Entry 6UQ3 (X-ray diffraction, 3.47 A resolution); this record covers chains C and K of the 13 polymer chains in the assembly.

# Chain C
Molecule: DNA-directed RNA polymerase II subunit RPB3
From: Saccharomyces cerevisiae (strain ATCC 204508 / S288c)
Reference sequence: P16370 (RPB3_YEAST); numbering as in UniProt (aligned over 1-318)
Amino-acid sequence (318 residues; numbered 1 to 318; the number before each row is that of its first residue):
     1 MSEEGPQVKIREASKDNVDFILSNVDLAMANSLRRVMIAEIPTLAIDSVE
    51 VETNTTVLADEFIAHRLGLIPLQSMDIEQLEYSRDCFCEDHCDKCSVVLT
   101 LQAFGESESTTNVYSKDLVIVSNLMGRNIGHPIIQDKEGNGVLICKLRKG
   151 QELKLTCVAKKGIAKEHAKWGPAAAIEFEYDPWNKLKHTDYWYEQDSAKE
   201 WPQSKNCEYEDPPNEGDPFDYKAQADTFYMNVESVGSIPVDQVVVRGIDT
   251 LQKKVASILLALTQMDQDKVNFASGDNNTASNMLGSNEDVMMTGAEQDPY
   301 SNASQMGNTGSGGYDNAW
Unresolved in the structure: 1, 269-318
Metal / ion sites: Zn2+: Cys86, Cys88, Cys92, Cys95
Curated features (UniProtKB/Swiss-Prot):
  - binding site (Zn(2+)): Cys86, Cys88, Cys92, Cys95
  - modified residue: Ser2 (N-acetylserine)

# Chain K
Molecule: DNA-directed RNA polymerase II subunit RPB11
From: Saccharomyces cerevisiae (strain ATCC 204508 / S288c)
Reference sequence: P38902 (RPB11_YEAST); numbering as in UniProt (aligned over 1-120)
Amino-acid sequence (120 residues; numbered 1 to 120; the number before each row is that of its first residue):
     1 MNAPDRFELFLLGEGESKLKIDPDTKAPNAVVITFEKEDHTLGNLIRAEL
    51 LNDRKVLFAAYKVEHPFFARFKLRIQTTEGYDPKDALKNACNSIINKLGA
   101 LKTNFETEWNLQTLAADDAF
Unresolved in the structure: 115-120

# Interface between chain C and chain K
Contacting residue pairs (63):
  Ser2(C) - Asn104(K)  hydrogen bond (backbone-side chain)
  Glu3(C) - Asn104(K)  hydrogen bond (backbone-side chain)
  Glu4(C) - Ala100(K)
  Pro6(C) - Lys97(K)
  Pro6(C) - Leu101(K)  hydrophobic
  Pro6(C) - Asn104(K)
  Gln7(C) - Asn104(K)
  Val8(C) - Leu101(K)  hydrophobic
  Val8(C) - Phe105(K)  hydrophobic
  Val8(C) - Glu108(K)
  Ile10(C) - Phe105(K)  hydrophobic
  Ile10(C) - Glu108(K)  hydrogen bond (backbone-side chain)
  Ile10(C) - Gln112(K)
  Ala13(C) - Trp109(K)  hydrophobic
  Ala13(C) - Leu114(K)
  Val18(C) - Phe105(K)  hydrophobic
  Leu22(C) - Leu101(K)  hydrophobic
  Asp26(C) - Ala48(K)
  Asp26(C) - Asn52(K)
  Ala28(C) - Asn44(K)
  Ala28(C) - Leu45(K)
  Ala28(C) - Ala48(K)  hydrophobic
  Met29(C) - Leu45(K)
  Met29(C) - Lys97(K)
  Met29(C) - Leu98(K)  hydrophobic
  Ser32(C) - Thr41(K)  hydrogen bond (side chain-backbone)
  Arg35(C) - Asp39(K)  salt bridge
  Arg35(C) - His40(K)
  Arg35(C) - Thr41(K)  hydrogen bond
  Val36(C) - Thr41(K)
  Glu40(C) - Thr41(K)
  Arg84(C) - Phe10(K)
  Arg84(C) - Leu11(K)
  Ile163(C) - Phe10(K)  hydrophobic
  Lys165(C) - Arg6(K)  hydrogen bond (backbone-side chain)
  Lys165(C) - Asp39(K)  salt bridge
  Glu166(C) - Arg6(K)  hydrogen bond (backbone-side chain)
  Glu166(C) - Phe7(K)
  Glu166(C) - Phe10(K)
  His167(C) - Arg6(K)
  Asp241(C) - Trp109(K)  hydrogen bond
  Val244(C) - Phe105(K)  hydrophobic
  Ile248(C) - Leu98(K)
  Ile248(C) - Leu101(K)  hydrophobic
  Asp249(C) - Lys102(K)  salt bridge
  Leu251(C) - Leu45(K)  hydrophobic
  Gln252(C) - Ile95(K)
  Gln252(C) - Leu98(K)
  Gln252(C) - Lys102(K)  hydrogen bond
  Lys254(C) - Glu38(K)  salt bridge
  Lys254(C) - Leu42(K)
  Val255(C) - Cys91(K)
  Val255(C) - Ile95(K)  hydrophobic
  Ile258(C) - Lys18(K)
  Ile258(C) - Leu19(K)  hydrophobic
  Ile258(C) - Phe35(K)  hydrophobic
  Ile258(C) - Leu42(K)  hydrophobic
  Leu259(C) - Cys91(K)  hydrophobic
  Leu259(C) - Asn92(K)
  Leu262(C) - Leu87(K)  hydrophobic
  Leu262(C) - Lys88(K)
  Met265(C) - Leu19(K)
  Asp266(C) - Lys84(K)  salt bridge
Interface residues without a listed pair, chain C (42 interface residues in all): Lys9, Ser14, Phe20, Ala168, Val245, Ala256, Ala261
Interface residues without a listed pair, chain K (38 interface residues in all): Leu9, Ile21, Ile94, Gly99, Glu106

# In short
42 residues of chain C and 38 residues of chain K are in contact; the contacts include 9 hydrogen bonds and 5
salt bridges. Polar pairs include Arg35(C)-Asp39(K), Lys165(C)-Asp39(K) and Asp249(C)-Lys102(K). UniProt lists
4 Zn2+-binding residues on chain C.
Chain C is DNA-directed RNA polymerase II subunit RPB3 and chain K is DNA-directed RNA polymerase II subunit
RPB11, both from Saccharomyces cerevisiae (strain ATCC 204508 / S288c); the structure, RNA polymerase II
elongation complex with 5-guanidinohydantoin lesion in state 5, was determined by X-ray diffraction, deposited
together with 6UPX, 6UPY, 6UPZ, 6UQ0, 6UQ1 and 6UQ2.
